Entry 4CTF (electron microscopy, 17.00 A resolution (very low resolution: no residue pairs are listed; an interface is given only as per-side residue counts)); this record covers chains F0 and F1 of the 240 polymer chains in the assembly.

# Chain F0 (and F1)
Molecule: P1
Source organism: Equine rhinitis a virus
Notes: chain F1 of this document is another copy of the same molecule, construct and numbering; everything in this record applies to it too
UniProt: Q91B42 (Q91B42_9PICO); numbering as in UniProt (aligned over 1-80)
Chain sequence (80 residues; each row starts with the number of its first residue):
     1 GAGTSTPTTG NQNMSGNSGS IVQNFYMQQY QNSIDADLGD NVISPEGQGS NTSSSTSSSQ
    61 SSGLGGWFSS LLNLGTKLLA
Unresolved in the structure: 1-15, 38-80

# Chain F0 / chain F1 interface
At this resolution (17 A) residue pairs are not listed: 5 residues of chain F0 and 7 of chain F1 lie at the interface.

# Summary
The interface between chain F0 and chain F1 involves 5 residues on one side and 7 on the other.
Chain F0 and chain F1 are both P1 (Equine rhinitis a virus); the structure, The limits of structural
plasticity in a picornavirus capsid revealed by a massively expanded equine rhinitis ..., was determined by
electron microscopy (same publication as 4CTG).
